Entry 3U8C (X-ray diffraction, 2.19 A resolution); this record covers chain A.

[Chain A]
Protein: Fluorescent protein rsTagRFP
Source organism: synthetic construct
Chain sequence (243 residues; row label = number of the first residue in the row; note: 2 numbers in that range are skipped by the numbering (no residue carries them; nothing is unmodelled there); numbers below 1 keep their minus sign (Met-11 is residue -11)):
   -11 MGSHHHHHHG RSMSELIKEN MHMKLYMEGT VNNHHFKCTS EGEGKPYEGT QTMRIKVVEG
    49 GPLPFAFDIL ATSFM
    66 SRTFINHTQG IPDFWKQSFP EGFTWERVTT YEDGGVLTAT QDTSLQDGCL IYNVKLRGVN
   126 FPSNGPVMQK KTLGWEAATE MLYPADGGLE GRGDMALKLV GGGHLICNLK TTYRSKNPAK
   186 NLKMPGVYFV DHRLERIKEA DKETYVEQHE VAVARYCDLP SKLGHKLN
Disordered / not traced: -11 to 2, 229-233
Modified / non-standard residues: Met63 ({(4Z)-4-(4-hydroxybenzylidene)-2-[3-(methylthio)propanimidoyl]-5-oxo-4,5-dihydro-1H-imidazol-1-yl}acetic acid; NRQ)
Covalently attached groups: covalent link Met63-Ser66

[Overview]
Chain A is Fluorescent protein rsTagRFP (synthetic construct); the structure, Crystal structure of monomeric
reversibly photoswitchable red fluorescent protein rsTagRFP in the ON state, was determined by X-ray
diffraction (same publication as 3U8A).
